PDB entry 6NL1 | X-ray diffraction, 2.30 A resolution | chain A

# Chain A
Protein: Mitochondrial edited mRNA stability factor 1
Source organism: Trypanosoma brucei
UniProt: B6SBM0 (B6SBM0_9TRYP); residue numbers follow UniProt; this construct covers 1-90, 96-395
Amino-acid sequence (398 residues; each row starts with the number of its first residue; note: 4 numbers in that range are skipped by the numbering (no residue carries them; nothing is unmodelled there); a row labelled like 94A-94D holds insertion residues (94A, then the next letters in order); numbers below 1 keep their minus sign (Gly-2 is residue -2)):
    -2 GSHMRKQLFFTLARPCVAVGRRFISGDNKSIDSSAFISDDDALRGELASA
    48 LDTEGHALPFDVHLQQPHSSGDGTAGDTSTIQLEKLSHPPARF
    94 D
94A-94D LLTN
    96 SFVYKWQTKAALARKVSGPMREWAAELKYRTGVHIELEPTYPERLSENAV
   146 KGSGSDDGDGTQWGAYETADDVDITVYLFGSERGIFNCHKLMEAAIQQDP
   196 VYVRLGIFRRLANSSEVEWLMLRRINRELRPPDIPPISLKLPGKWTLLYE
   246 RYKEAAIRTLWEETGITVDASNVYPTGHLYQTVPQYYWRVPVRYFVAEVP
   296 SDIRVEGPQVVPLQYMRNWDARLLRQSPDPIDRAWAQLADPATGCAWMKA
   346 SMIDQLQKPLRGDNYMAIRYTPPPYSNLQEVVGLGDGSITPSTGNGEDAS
Unresolved in the structure: -2 to 76, 94A-94D, 145-155, 354-395
Construct notes: expression tag (-2 to 0)
Reported in the primary citation:
  - conformationally variable residues (order/disorder transition): Pro354 to Gly380
  - mutagenesis - R199A, R364A: abolished expression
  - catalytic residues: Glu257, Glu258 (proposed by the authors, not directly observed)

# Overview
From the paper: catalytic residues Glu257 and Glu258; R199A and R364A abolish expression.
Chain A is Mitochondrial edited mRNA stability factor 1 (Trypanosoma brucei); the structure, Structure of T.
brucei MERS1 protein in its apo form, was determined by X-ray diffraction, deposited together with 6P5R and
6U9X.
